PDB entry 8QHC | electron microscopy, 3.10 A resolution | chains C and B of the 4 polymer chains in the assembly

Chain C:
Name: Elongation factor Tu
Source organism: Escherichia coli 'BL21-Gold(DE3)pLysS AG'
Reference sequence: E2QJ06 (E2QJ06_ECOLX); numbering as in UniProt (aligned over 1-394)
Sequence (394 residues; row label = number of the first residue in the row):
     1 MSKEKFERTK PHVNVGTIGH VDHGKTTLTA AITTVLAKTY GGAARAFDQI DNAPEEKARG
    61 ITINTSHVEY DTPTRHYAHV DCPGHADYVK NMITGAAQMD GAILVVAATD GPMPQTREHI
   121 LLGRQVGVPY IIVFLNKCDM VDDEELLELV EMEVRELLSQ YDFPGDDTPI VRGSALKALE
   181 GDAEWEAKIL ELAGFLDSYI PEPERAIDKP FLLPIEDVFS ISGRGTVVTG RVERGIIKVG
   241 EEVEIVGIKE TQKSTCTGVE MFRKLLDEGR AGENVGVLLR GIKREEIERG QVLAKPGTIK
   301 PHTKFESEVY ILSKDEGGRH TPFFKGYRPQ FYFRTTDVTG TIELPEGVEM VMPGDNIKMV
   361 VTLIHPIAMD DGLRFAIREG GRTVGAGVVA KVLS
Unresolved in the structure: 1
Ion coordination: Mg2+: Thr26, Thr62 (together with GTP)
Small-molecule neighbours: GTP (guanosine-5'-triphosphate): Val21, Asp22, His23, Gly24, Lys25, Thr26, Thr27, Phe47, Asp51, Gly60, Ile61, Thr62, Cys82, Pro83, Gly84, Asn136, Lys137, Asp139, Met140, Ser174, Ala175, Leu176, Lys177

Chain B:
Molecule: t-RNA
Source organism: Escherichia coli 'BL21-Gold(DE3)pLysS AG'
Sequence (76 nucleotides; numbered 1 to 76; the number before each row is that of its first residue):
     1 GCCCGGAUAG CUCAGUCGGU AGAGCAGGGG AUUGAAAAUC CCCGUGXCCU UGGUUCGAUU
    61 CCGAGUCCGG GCACCA
Unresolved in the structure: 28-42
Modified / non-standard residues: 4SU (4-thiouridine-5'-monophosphate) at position 8, H2U (5,6-dihydrouridine-5'-monophosphate) at position 16, H2U (5,6-dihydrouridine-5'-monophosphate) at position 20, 3AU (3-[(3S)-3-amino-3-carboxypropyl]uridine 5'-(dihydrogen phosphate)) at position 47, 5MU (5-methyluridine 5'-monophosphate) at position 54, PSU (pseudouridine-5'-monophosphate) at position 55

How chain C and chain B interact:
Pairs across the interface (53; chain C residue first):
  Pro54(C) with A73(B), phosphate contact; C74(B), phosphate contact
  Glu55(C) with G1(B), hydrogen bond to the base; C2(B), sugar contact; A73(B), hydrogen bond to the sugar
  Arg59(C) with C2(B), hydrogen bond to the phosphate
  Ile63(C) with G1(B), sugar contact; C2(B), sugar contact
  Asn64(C) with G1(B), hydrogen bond to the sugar
  Tyr88(C) with C2(B), sugar contact; C3(B), phosphate contact
  Lys90(C) with G1(B), phosphate contact; C2(B), salt bridge to the phosphate
  Asn91(C) with G1(B), sugar contact; C2(B), hydrogen bond to the phosphate
  Phe219(C) with C74(B), base contact; C75(B), sugar contact
  Ser220(C) with C75(B), base contact
  Ile221(C) with C75(B), sugar contact; A76(B), base contact
  Arg224(C) with A76(B), base contact
  Val227(C) with A76(B), base contact
  Gly258(C) with A76(B), base contact
  Glu260(C) with A76(B), hydrogen bond to the sugar
  Phe262(C) with A76(B), sugar contact
  Arg263(C) with A76(B), salt bridge to the phosphate
  Gly276(C) with A76(B), base contact
  Leu278(C) with A76(B), base contact
  Arg284(C) with A73(B), base contact; C74(B), hydrogen bond to the base
  Arg289(C) with G1(B), salt bridge to the phosphate
  Arg319(C) with G52(B), hydrogen bond to the sugar; G53(B), salt bridge to the phosphate
  His320(C) with G53(B), hydrogen bond to the phosphate; 5MU_54(B), salt bridge to the phosphate
  Thr321(C) with G53(B), hydrogen bond to the phosphate
  Gly326(C) with U51(B), phosphate contact
  Tyr327(C) with U51(B), sugar contact; G52(B), phosphate contact
  Arg328(C) with U50(B), hydrogen bond to the sugar; U51(B), hydrogen bond to the sugar; G65(B), base contact
  Gln330(C) with G65(B), sugar contact
  Thr339(C) with G65(B), hydrogen bond to the sugar; U66(B), sugar contact
  Ile364(C) with U66(B), sugar contact
  His365(C) with C67(B), salt bridge to the phosphate
  Glu379(C) with G52(B), hydrogen bond to the sugar; G63(B), hydrogen bond to the base
  Gly380(C) with G63(B), hydrogen bond to the sugar; A64(B), sugar contact
  Gly381(C) with G63(B), sugar contact; A64(B), sugar contact
Interface residues without a listed pair, chain C (40 interface residues in all): Ala53, Thr229, Val259, Met261, Val277, Pro322

In short:
The interface between chain C and chain B involves 40 residues on one side and 17 on the other; the contacts
include 16 hydrogen bonds and 6 salt bridges. Polar contacts include Glu55(C)-G1(B), Arg284(C)-C74(B) and
Glu379(C)-G63(B). Chain C binds GTP. Thr26(C) and Thr62(C) coordinate Mg2+.
Chain C is Elongation factor Tu and chain B is t-RNA, both from Escherichia coli 'BL21-Gold(DE3)pLysS AG'; the
structure, Cryo-EM structure of SidH from Legionella pneumophila in complex with LubX, was determined by
electron microscopy (same publication as 8QFS).
